3OCB - chains A and C; structure by X-ray diffraction, 2.70 A resolution.

# Chain A
Name: v-akt murine thymoma viral oncogene homolog 1 (AKT1)
Organism: Homo sapiens
Notes: fragment: kinase domain (residues 144-480)
UniProtKB: B2RAM5 (B2RAM5_HUMAN); numbering as in UniProt (aligned over 144-480)
Sequence (341 residues; row label = number of the first residue in the row):
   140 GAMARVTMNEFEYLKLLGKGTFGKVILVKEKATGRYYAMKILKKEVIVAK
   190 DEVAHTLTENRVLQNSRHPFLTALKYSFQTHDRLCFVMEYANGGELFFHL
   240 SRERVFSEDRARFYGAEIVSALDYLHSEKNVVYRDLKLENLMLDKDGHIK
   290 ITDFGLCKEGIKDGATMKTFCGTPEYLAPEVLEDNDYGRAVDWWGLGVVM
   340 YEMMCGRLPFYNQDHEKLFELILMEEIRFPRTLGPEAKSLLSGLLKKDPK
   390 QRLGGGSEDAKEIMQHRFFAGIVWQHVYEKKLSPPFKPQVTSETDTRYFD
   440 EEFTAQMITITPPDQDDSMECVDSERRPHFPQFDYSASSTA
Disordered / not traced: 140-143, 447-465, 479-480
Sequence notes: expression tag (140-143); engineered mutation Asp473 (Ser in B2RAM5)
Modified residues: Thr308 (phosphothreonine; TPO)
Small-molecule neighbours: XM1 ((2S)-2-(4-chlorobenzyl)-3-oxo-3-[4-(7H-pyrrolo[2,3-d]pyrimidin-4-yl)piperazin-1-yl]propan-1-amine): Leu156, Gly157, Lys158, Gly159, Gly162, Lys163, Val164, Ala177, Lys179, Thr211, Met227, Glu228, Tyr229, Ala230, Glu234, Glu278, Asn279, Met281, Thr291, Asp292, Phe438

# Chain C
Name: GSK 3 beta peptide
Sequence (10 residues; numbered 1 to 10; the number before each row is that of its first residue):
     1 GRPRTTSFAE

# Chain A / chain C interface
Contacting residue pairs - 33 pairs, chain A then chain C:
  His194(A) with Ala9(C)
  Glu234(A) with Arg4(C), salt bridge
  Phe236(A) with Arg2(C); Arg4(C)
  Asp274(A) with Ser7(C), hydrogen bond
  Lys276(A) with Thr5(C), hydrogen bond; Thr6(C); Ser7(C), hydrogen bond
  Leu277(A) with Arg2(C)
  Glu278(A) with Arg2(C), salt bridge; Arg4(C); Thr5(C), hydrogen bond
  Leu295(A) with Ser7(C); Phe8(C)
  Thr308(A) with Glu10(C)
  Phe309(A) with Phe8(C), hydrophobic; Ala9(C); Glu10(C), hydrogen bond (backbone-backbone)
  Cys310(A) with Phe8(C)
  Gly311(A) with Ser7(C); Phe8(C), hydrogen bond (backbone-backbone)
  Thr312(A) with Thr5(C); Thr6(C); Ser7(C), hydrogen bond; Phe8(C)
  Pro313(A) with Thr6(C); Phe8(C)
  Glu314(A) with Thr5(C)
  Tyr315(A) with Arg2(C), hydrogen bond
  Leu316(A) with Phe8(C), hydrophobic
  Glu341(A) with Arg2(C), salt bridge
  Leu347(A) with Arg2(C)
  Tyr350(A) with Pro3(C)
Other interface residues (no listed pair), chain A (22 interface residues in all): Ser240, Lys307
Other interface residues (no listed pair), chain C (10 interface residues in all): Gly1

# Summary
The interface between chain A and chain C involves 22 residues on one side and 10 on the other, with 8
hydrogen bonds and 3 salt bridges. Among the polar pairs are Glu234(A)-Arg4(C), Glu278(A)-Arg2(C) and
Glu341(A)-Arg2(C). Chain A binds compound XM1.
Here chain A is v-akt murine thymoma viral oncogene homolog 1 (AKT1) (Homo sapiens) and chain C is GSK 3 beta
peptide. Entry 3OCB (Akt1 kinase domain with pyrrolopyrimidine inhibitor) was determined by X-ray diffraction.
